6SNE - chains O and A of the 3 polymer chains in the assembly; structure by X-ray diffraction, 3.90 A resolution.

== Chain O ==
Protein: Envelope glycoprotein gp160
Organism: Human immunodeficiency virus 1
UniProtKB: Q74599 (Q74599_9HIV1); residues 649-711 here = UniProt positions 649-711
Chain sequence (63 residues; numbered 649 to 711; the number before each row is that of its first residue):
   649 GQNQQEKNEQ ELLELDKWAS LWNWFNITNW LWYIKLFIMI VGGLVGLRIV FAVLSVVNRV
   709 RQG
Not modelled in the structure: 649-670, 710-711
Sequence notes: conflict Gly649 (Ser in Q74599)
Reported in the primary citation:
  - binding site for phosphocholine: Arg707, Arg709 (from molecular simulation)

== Chain A ==
Protein: LN01 light chain
Organism: Homo sapiens
Chain sequence (214 residues; numbered 1 to 214; the number before each row is that of its first residue):
     1 DIQMTQSPSS LSASVGDKVT ITCRASQSVT KYLNWYQFKT GQAPRILIYG TYTLLSGVSP
    61 RFSGAGSGSL YTLTITNIQP EDFATYYCQQ AHSTPWTFGQ GTHVAANRTV AAPSVFIFPP
   121 SDEQLKSGTA SVVCLLNNFY PREAKVQWKV DNALQSGNSQ ESVTEQDSKD STYSLSSTLT
   181 LSKADYEKHK VYACEVTHQG LSSPVTKSFN RGGC
Not modelled in the structure: 211-214
Disulfides: Cys23-Cys88, Cys134-Cys194
Covalently attached groups: N-acetylglucosamine (NAG) linked to Asn107
Small-molecule neighbours: phosphocholine (PC): Thr30, Lys31, Tyr32

== How chain O and chain A interact ==
Pairs across the interface (5; chain O residue first):
  Phe673(O) - Trp96(A)  hydrophobic
  Asn674(O) - Ser93(A)  hydrogen bond (side chain-backbone)
  Asn674(O) - Thr94(A)  hydrogen bond (side chain-backbone)
  Asn677(O) - Tyr32(A)
  Asn677(O) - His92(A)  hydrogen bond (side chain-backbone)
Interface residues without a listed pair, chain O (4 interface residues in all): Trp680
Interface residues without a listed pair, chain A (6 interface residues in all): Ala91

== Overview ==
4 residues of chain O and 6 residues of chain A are in contact, with 3 hydrogen bonds. Polar contacts include
Asn674(O)-Ser93(A), Asn674(O)-Thr94(A) and Asn677(O)-His92(A). Chain A binds phosphocholine. Covalently linked
N-acetylglucosamine: at Asn107(A). From the paper: a binding site for phosphocholine at Arg707(O) and
Arg709(O).
Chain O is Envelope glycoprotein gp160 (Human immunodeficiency virus 1) and chain A is LN01 light chain (Homo
sapiens); the structure, crystal structure of LN01 Fab in complex with an HIV-1 gp41 peptide, was determined
by X-ray diffraction together with 6SNC and 6SND from the same study.
